PDB entry 8Y3Y | electron microscopy, 3.33 A resolution | chains B and E of the 6 polymer chains in the assembly

Chain B (and E):
Molecule: SIR2-like domain-containing protein
Organism: Bacillus subtilis
Notes: chain E of this document is another copy of the same molecule, construct and numbering; everything in this record applies to it too
UniProtKB: D4G637 (D4G637_BACNB); numbering as in UniProt (aligned over 1-1005)
Amino-acid sequence (1005 residues; each row starts with the number of its first residue):
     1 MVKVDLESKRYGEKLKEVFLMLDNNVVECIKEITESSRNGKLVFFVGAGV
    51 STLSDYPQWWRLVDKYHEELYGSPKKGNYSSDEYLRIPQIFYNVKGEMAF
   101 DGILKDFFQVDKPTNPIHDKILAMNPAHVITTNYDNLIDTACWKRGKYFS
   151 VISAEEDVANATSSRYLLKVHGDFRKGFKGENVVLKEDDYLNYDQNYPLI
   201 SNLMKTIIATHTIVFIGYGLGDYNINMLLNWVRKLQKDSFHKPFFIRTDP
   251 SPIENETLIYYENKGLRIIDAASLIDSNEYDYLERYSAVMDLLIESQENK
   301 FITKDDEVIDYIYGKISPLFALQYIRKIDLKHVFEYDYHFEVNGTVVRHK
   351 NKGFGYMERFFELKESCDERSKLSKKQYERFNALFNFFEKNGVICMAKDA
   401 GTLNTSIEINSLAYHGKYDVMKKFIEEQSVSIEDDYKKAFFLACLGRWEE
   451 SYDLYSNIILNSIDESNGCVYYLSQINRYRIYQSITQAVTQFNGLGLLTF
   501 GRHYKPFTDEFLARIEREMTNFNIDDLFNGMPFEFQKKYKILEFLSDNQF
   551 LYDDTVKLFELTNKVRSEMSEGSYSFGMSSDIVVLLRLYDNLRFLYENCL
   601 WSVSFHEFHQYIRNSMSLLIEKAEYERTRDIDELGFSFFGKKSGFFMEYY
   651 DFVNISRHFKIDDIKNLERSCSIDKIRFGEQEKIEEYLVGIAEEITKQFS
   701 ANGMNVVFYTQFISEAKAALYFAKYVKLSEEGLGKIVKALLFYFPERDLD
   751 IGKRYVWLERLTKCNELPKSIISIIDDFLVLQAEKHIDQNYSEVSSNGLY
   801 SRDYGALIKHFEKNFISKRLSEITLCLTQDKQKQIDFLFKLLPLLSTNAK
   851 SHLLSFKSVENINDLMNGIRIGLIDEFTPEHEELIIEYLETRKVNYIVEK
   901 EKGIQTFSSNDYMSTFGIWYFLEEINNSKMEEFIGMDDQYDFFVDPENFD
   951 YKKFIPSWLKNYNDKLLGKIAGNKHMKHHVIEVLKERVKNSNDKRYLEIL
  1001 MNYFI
Disordered / not traced: 1-5, 495-503, 566-576, 635-643, 899-911
From the paper describing this entry:
  - catalytic residues: Asn-133, Tyr-134, Asp-135, His-171 (by similarity / conservation)
  - mutagenesis - Y134A, D135A, H171A, N202A, L1000A/M1001A: decreased catalytic activity on TTP
  - mutagenesis - R86E: decreased catalytic activity
  - mutagenesis - Y260E: unchanged catalytic activity
  - mutagenesis - R86E: decreased stability

How chain B and chain E interact:
Contacting residue pairs (17):
  Leu-70(B) with Glu-256(E)
  Tyr-71(B) with Glu-256(E); Thr-257(E)
  Asn-78(B) with Asn-78(E)
  Arg-86(B) with Leu-220(E); Gly-221(E); Tyr-261(E)
  Gln-89(B) with Tyr-260(E)
  Ile-90(B) with Tyr-260(E), hydrophobic
  Asn-93(B) with Tyr-260(E)
  Glu-187(B) with Tyr-260(E), hydrogen bond
  Asp-188(B) with Arg-233(E), salt bridge
  Leu-191(B) with Asn-230(E); Arg-233(E)
  Glu-256(B) with Val-94(E)
  Tyr-260(B) with Asn-93(E); Glu-187(E)
Other interface residues (no listed pair), chain B (15 interface residues in all): Val-94, Asn-230, Arg-233
Other interface residues (no listed pair), chain E (17 interface residues in all): Ile-90, Leu-191, Glu-254, Ile-259, Lys-264

In short:
15 residues of chain B face 17 of chain E across their interface, with 1 hydrogen bond and 1 salt bridge.
Polar contacts include Asp-188(B)/Arg-233(E) and Glu-187(B)/Tyr-260(E). From the paper: catalytic residues
Asn-133(B), Tyr-134(B) and Asp-135(B) among others; Y134A, D135A and H171A of chain B, among others, reduce
catalytic activity on TTP; 7 substitutions were tested in all.
Chain B and chain E are both SIR2-like domain-containing protein (Bacillus subtilis); the structure, The
Cryo-EM structure of anti-phage defense associated DSR2 tetramer bound with two DSAD1 inhibitors (opposite
side), was determined by electron microscopy, deposited together with 8Y13, 8Y34, 8Y3M, 8Y3W and 8ZC9.
